8VMP - chains C and A of the 4 polymer chains in the assembly; structure by X-ray diffraction, 1.45 A resolution.

[Chain C]
Molecule: 21-nt DNA strand
Sequence (21 nucleotides; each row starts with the number of its first residue):
   401 TTGACTCTCT TAAGAGAGTC A
Bound ions: Na+: DA413, DG414 (shared with 1 residue of chain B)

[Chain A]
Protein: Intron-encoded endonuclease I-PpoI
From: Physarum polycephalum
Notes: EC 3.1.-.-
UniProt: Q94702 (PPO1_PHYPO); numbering as in UniProt (aligned over 2-163)
Sequence (162 residues; numbered 2 to 163; the number before each row is that of its first residue):
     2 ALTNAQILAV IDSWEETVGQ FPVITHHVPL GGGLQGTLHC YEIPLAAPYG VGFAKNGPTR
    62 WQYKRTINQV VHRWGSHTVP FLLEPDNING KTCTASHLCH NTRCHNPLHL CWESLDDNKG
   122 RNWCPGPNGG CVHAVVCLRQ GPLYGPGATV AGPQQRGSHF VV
Bound ions: Zn2+ site 1: Cys41, Cys100, Cys105, His110; Na+: Asn119 (shared with 2 residues of chain D); Zn2+ site 2: Cys125, Cys132, His134, Cys138
From the paper describing this entry:
  - mutagenesis - H78A/H98A, H98A: decreased catalytic activity
  - mutagenesis - H78A: unchanged catalytic activity
  - catalytic residues: His78, His98
  - mutagenesis - H98A: abolished binding to metal ion

[How chain C and chain A interact]
Contacting residue pairs - 19 pairs, chain C then chain A:
  DT401(C) with Thr67(A), phosphate contact
  DT402(C) with Arg66(A), salt bridge to the phosphate; Thr67(A), base contact; Val72(A), base contact
  DG403(C) with Val52(A), phosphate contact; Gly53(A), hydrogen bond to the phosphate; Lys65(A), hydrogen bond to the base
  DA404(C) with Ala48(A), phosphate contact; Pro49(A), phosphate contact; Ala55(A), base contact; Lys65(A), base contact
  DC405(C) with Ala48(A), phosphate contact; Lys56(A), base contact
  DT406(C) with Lys56(A), base contact; Asn57(A), base contact
  DC407(C) with Asn57(A), hydrogen bond to the base
  DT411(C) with Leu116(A), base contact; Lys120(A), hydrogen bond to the base
  DA412(C) with Asp117(A), sugar contact
Interface residues without a listed pair, chain C (11 interface residues in all): DT408, DT410
Interface residues without a listed pair, chain A (17 interface residues in all): Tyr50, Phe54, Arg74

[Summary]
11 residues of chain C and 17 residues of chain A are in contact; the contacts include 4 hydrogen bonds and 1
salt bridge. Polar pairs include DG403(C)-Lys65(A), DC407(C)-Asn57(A) and DT411(C)-Lys120(A). DA413(C) and
DG414(C) form the Na+ site. From the paper: catalytic residues His78(A) and His98(A); H78A/H98A and H98A of
chain A reduce catalytic activity.
Chain C is a 21-nt DNA strand and chain A is Intron-encoded endonuclease I-PpoI (Physarum polycephalum); the
structure, Homing endonuclease I-PpoI-DNA complex:reaction at pH7.0 (K+ MES) with 500 uM Mg2+ for 10s, was
determined by X-ray diffraction, deposited together with 8VMO, 8VMQ, 8VMR, 8VMS, 8VMT, 8VMU and 35 further
entries.
